Entry 5XY9 (X-ray diffraction, 2.30 A resolution); this record covers chains A and C of the 4 polymer chains in the assembly.

Chain A:
Name: 14-3-3 protein zeta/delta
Organism: Homo sapiens
UniProt: P63104 (1433Z_HUMAN); residue numbers follow UniProt; this construct covers 1-245
Amino-acid sequence (267 residues; each row starts with the number of its first residue; numbers below 1 keep their minus sign (Met-21 is residue -21)):
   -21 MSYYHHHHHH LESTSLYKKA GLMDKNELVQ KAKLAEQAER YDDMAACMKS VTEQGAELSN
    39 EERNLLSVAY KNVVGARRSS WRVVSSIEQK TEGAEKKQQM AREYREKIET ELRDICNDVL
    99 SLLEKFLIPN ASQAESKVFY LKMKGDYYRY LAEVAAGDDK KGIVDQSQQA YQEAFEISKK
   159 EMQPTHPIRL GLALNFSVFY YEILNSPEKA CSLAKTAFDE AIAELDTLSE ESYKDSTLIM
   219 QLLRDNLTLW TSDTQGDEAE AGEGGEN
Not modelled in the structure: -21 to 0, 233-245
Differences from the reference sequence: expression tag (-21 to 0)

Chain C:
Name: Peptide from Serine/threonine-protein kinase 26
Notes: EC 2.7.11.1
UniProt: Q9P289 (STK26_HUMAN); residue numbers follow UniProt; this construct covers 314-325
Amino-acid sequence (12 residues; numbered 314 to 325; the number before each row is that of its first residue):
   314 TSRENNTHPE WS
Not modelled in the structure: 314-315
Modified / non-standard residues: Thr320 (phosphothreonine; TPO)
Swiss-Prot annotation at these positions:
  - modified residue: Ser325 (Phosphoserine)

How chain A and chain C interact:
Pairs across the interface (28; chain A residue first):
  Lys49(A) with Pro322(C); Glu323(C), hydrogen bond (side chain-backbone)
  Asn50(A) with Ser325(C)
  Gly53(A) with Ser325(C)
  Arg56(A) with Thr320(C)
  Arg60(A) with Ser325(C)
  Lys120(A) with His321(C), hydrogen bond (side chain-backbone); Pro322(C)
  Arg127(A) with Thr320(C)
  Tyr128(A) with Thr320(C)
  Leu172(A) with Asn319(C); Thr320(C); His321(C)
  Asn173(A) with Thr320(C); His321(C), hydrogen bond (side chain-backbone)
  Val176(A) with Asn318(C); Asn319(C); Thr320(C)
  Glu180(A) with Asn318(C), hydrogen bond
  Leu216(A) with Glu323(C)
  Ile217(A) with His321(C)
  Leu220(A) with Asn319(C); Glu323(C)
  Asp223(A) with Asn319(C)
  Asn224(A) with Asn319(C), hydrogen bond (side chain-backbone)
  Leu227(A) with Glu317(C); Asn318(C)
  Trp228(A) with Asn318(C), hydrogen bond
Other interface residues (no listed pair), chain A (22 interface residues in all): Ala54, Tyr179, Asp213
Other interface residues (no listed pair), chain C (10 interface residues in all): Arg316, Trp324

In short:
22 residues of chain A face 10 of chain C across their interface, with 6 hydrogen bonds. Polar pairs include
Lys49(A)-Glu323(C), Lys120(A)-His321(C) and Asn173(A)-His321(C).
Chain A is 14-3-3 protein zeta/delta (Homo sapiens) and chain C is Peptide from Serine/threonine-protein
kinase 26; the structure, Structure of the MST4 and 14-3-3 complex, was determined by X-ray diffraction.
